4DV2 - chains A and K of the 21 polymer chains in the assembly; structure by X-ray diffraction, 3.65 A resolution.

Chain A:
Molecule: 16S rRNA
Organism: Thermus thermophilus
Sequence (1522 nucleotides; each row starts with the number of its first residue; note: 42 numbers in that range are skipped by the numbering (no residue carries them; nothing is unmodelled there); a row labelled like 190A-190L holds insertion residues (190A, then the next letters in order); numbering starts at 0):
     0 UUUGUUGGAG AGUUUGAUCC UGGCUCAGGG UGAACGCUGG CGGCGUGCCU AAGACAUGCA
    60 AGUCGUGCGG G
    73 CCGCGGGGUU UU
    88 ACUCCG
    95 UGGUC
   101 AGCGGCGGAC GGGUGAGUAA CGCGUGGGU
  129A G
   130 ACCUACCCGG AAGAGGGGGA CAACCCGGGG AAACUCGGGC UAAUCCCCCA UGUGGACCCG
   190 C
190A-190L CCCUUGGGGUGU
   191 GUCCAAAGGG CUUU
   216 GCCCGCUUCC GGAUGGGCCC GCGUCCCAUC AGCUAGUUGG UGGGGUAAUG GCCCACCAAG
   276 GCGACGACGG GUAGCCGGUC UGAGAGGAUG GCCGGCCACA GGGGCACUGA GACACGGGCC
   336 CCACUCCUAC GGGAGGCAGC AGUUAGGAAU CUUCCGCAAU GGGCGCAAGC CUGACGGAGC
   396 GACGCCGCUU GGAGGAAGAA GCCCUUCGGG GUGUAAACUC CUGAA
   442 CCCGGGACGA AACCCCCGAC GA
   474 GGGGACUGAC GGUACCGGG
   494 GUAAUAGCGC CGGCCAACUC CGUGCCAGCA GCCGCGGUAA UACGGAGGGC GCGAGCGUUA
   554 CCCGGAUUCA CUGGGCGUAA AGGGCGUGUA GGCGGCCUGG GGCGUCCCAU GUGAAAGACC
   614 ACGGCUCAAC CGUGGGGGAG CGUGGGAUAC GCUCAGGCUA GACGGUGGGA GAGGGUGGUG
   674 GAAUUCCCGG AGUAGCGGUG AAAUGCGCAG AUACCGGGAG GAACGCCGAU GGCGAAGGCA
   734 GCCACCUGGU CCACCCGUGA CGCUGAGGCG CGAAAGCGUG GGGAGCAAAC CGGAUUAGAU
   794 ACCCGGGUAG UCCACGCCCU AAACGAUGCG CGCUAGGUCU CUGGGUCU
   848 CCUGGGGGCC GAAGCUAACG CGUUAAGCGC GCCGCCUGGG GAGUACGGCC GCAAGGCUGA
   908 AACUAAAAGG AAUUGACGGG GGCCCGCACA AGCGGUGGAG CAUGUGGUUU AAUUCGAAGX
   968 AACGCGAAGA ACCUUACCAG GCCUUGACAU GCUAGG
 1003A G
  1004 AACCCGGGUG AAAGCCUGGG GUGCCCC
1030A-1030D GCGA
  1031 GGGGAGCCCU AGCACAGGUG CUGCAUGGCC GUCGUCAGCU CGUGCCGUGA GGUGUUGGGU
  1091 UAAGUCCCGC AACGAGCGCA ACCCCCGCCG UUAGUUGCCA GCGGUUCGGC CGGGCACUCU
  1151 AACGGGACUG CCCGCGAAA
  1171 GCGGGAGGAA GGAGGGGACG ACGUCUGGUC AGCAUGGCCC UUACGGCCUG GGCGACACAC
  1231 GUGCUACAAU GCCCACUACA AAGCGAUGCC ACCCGGCAAC GGGGAGCUAA UCGCAAAAAG
  1291 GUGGGCCCAG UUCGGAUUGG GGUCUGCAAC CCGACCCCAU GAAGCCGGAA UCGCUAGUAA
  1351 UCGCGGAUCA G
 1361A C
  1362 CAUGCCGCGG UGAAUACGUU CCCGGGCCUU GUACACACXG CCXGUXACGC CAUGGGAGCG
  1422 GGCUCUACCC GAAGUCGCCG GG
  1446 AGCCUACGGG
  1459 CAGGCGCCGA GGGUAGGGCC CGUGACUGGG GCGAAGUCGU AACAAGGUAG CUGUACCGGA
  1519 AGGUGCGGCU GGAUCCACUC CUUUCU
Not modelled in the structure: 0-4, 1534-1538
Differences from the reference sequence: engineered mutation A912 (C1535 in M26923.1); conflict C1534 (A2157 in M26923.1), A1535 (C2158 in M26923.1)
Modified positions: PSU (pseudouridine-5'-monophosphate) at position 516, 7MG (7N-methyl-8-hydroguanosine-5'-monophosphate) at position 527, M2G (N2-dimethylguanosine-5'-monophosphate) at position 966, 5MC (5-methylcytidine-5'-monophosphate) at position 967, 2MG (2N-methylguanosine-5'-monophosphate) at position 1207, 5MC (5-methylcytidine-5'-monophosphate) at position 1400, 4OC (4n,o2'-methylcytidine-5'-monophosphate) at position 1402, 5MC (5-methylcytidine-5'-monophosphate) at position 1404, 5MC (5-methylcytidine-5'-monophosphate) at position 1407, UR3 (3-methyluridine-5'-monophoshate) at position 1498, MA6 (6N-dimethyladenosine-5'-monophoshate) at position 1518, MA6 (6N-dimethyladenosine-5'-monophoshate) at position 1519, PSU (pseudouridine-5'-monophosphate) at position 1540, PSU (pseudouridine-5'-monophosphate) at position 1541

Chain K:
Molecule: ribosomal protein S11
Organism: Thermus thermophilus
UniProt: P80376 (RS11_THET8); residues 1-129 here = UniProt positions 1-129
Chain sequence (129 residues; each row starts with the number of its first residue):
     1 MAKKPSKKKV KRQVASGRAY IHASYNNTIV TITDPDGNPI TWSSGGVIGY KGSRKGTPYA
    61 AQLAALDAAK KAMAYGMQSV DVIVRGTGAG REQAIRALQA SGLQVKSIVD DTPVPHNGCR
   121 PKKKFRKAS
Not modelled in the structure: 1-10, 127-129

Chain A / chain K interface:
Contacting residue pairs - 75 pairs, chain A then chain K:
  G674(A) with His116(K), base contact
  A675(A) with Val114(K), hydrogen bond to the sugar; Pro115(K), base contact; His116(K), hydrogen bond to the base; Asn117(K), base contact; Gly118(K), base contact
  A676(A) with Pro113(K), sugar contact; Val114(K), sugar contact; Pro115(K), sugar contact
  U677(A) with Cys119(K), base contact
  G683(A) with Asn38(K), hydrogen bond to the base
  A684(A) with Arg12(K), hydrogen bond to the sugar; Asn38(K), sugar contact; Pro39(K), hydrogen bond to the sugar
  G685(A) with Pro39(K), sugar contact; Ile40(K), phosphate contact; Trp42(K), sugar contact
  U686(A) with Trp42(K), hydrogen bond to the sugar; Tyr75(K), phosphate contact
  A687(A) with Lys71(K), salt bridge to the phosphate
  G688(A) with Trp42(K), sugar contact; Ser44(K), hydrogen bond to the phosphate; Gly46(K), sugar contact; Val47(K), sugar contact
  C689(A) with Asn27(K), hydrogen bond to the phosphate; Ser44(K), hydrogen bond to the phosphate; Gly45(K), phosphate contact; Gly46(K), hydrogen bond to the phosphate; Lys55(K), salt bridge to the phosphate
  G690(A) with Asn27(K), hydrogen bond to the phosphate; Lys55(K), salt bridge to the phosphate
  G691(A) with Asn26(K), hydrogen bond to the phosphate; Lys51(K), base contact; Lys55(K), base contact
  U692(A) with Asn26(K), hydrogen bond to the phosphate; Gly52(K), base contact; Ser53(K), hydrogen bond to the base; Lys124(K), salt bridge to the phosphate
  A694(A) with Ser53(K), hydrogen bond to the phosphate
  A695(A) with Gly52(K), phosphate contact; Ser53(K), hydrogen bond to the phosphate
  A704(A) with Trp42(K), base contact
  U705(A) with Trp42(K), base contact
  A706(A) with His22(K), phosphate contact; Ile29(K), sugar contact; Thr31(K), hydrogen bond to the sugar
  C707(A) with Tyr20(K), phosphate contact; Gly37(K), hydrogen bond to the sugar; Pro39(K), base contact; Arg85(K), salt bridge to the phosphate
  C708(A) with Tyr20(K), sugar contact; Asp36(K), hydrogen bond to the sugar; Gly37(K), sugar contact; Arg85(K), salt bridge to the phosphate
  A715(A) with Gly118(K), base contact
  A716(A) with Asn117(K), hydrogen bond to the sugar; Gly118(K), base contact
  C717(A) with His116(K), sugar contact; Asn117(K), sugar contact
  G718(A) with His116(K), stacking on the base; Asn117(K), sugar contact
  A777(A) with Cys119(K), base contact
  G778(A) with Cys119(K), sugar contact; Arg120(K), hydrogen bond to the sugar
  C779(A) with Arg120(K), sugar contact; Pro121(K), sugar contact; Lys122(K), phosphate contact
  A780(A) with Lys122(K), salt bridge to the phosphate; Lys123(K), hydrogen bond to the phosphate
  C796(A) with Lys123(K), salt bridge to the phosphate
  C797(A) with Lys124(K), salt bridge to the phosphate
  G798(A) with Lys122(K), phosphate contact
  G1523(A) with Lys123(K), phosphate contact
  C1524(A) with Arg120(K), salt bridge to the phosphate
  G1525(A) with Arg120(K), salt bridge to the phosphate
Interface residues without a listed pair, chain A (37 interface residues in all): G714, G799
Interface residues without a listed pair, chain K (37 interface residues in all): Arg126

Summary:
Chain A and chain K each contribute 37 residues to their interface; the contacts include 22 hydrogen bonds, 11
salt bridges and 1 aromatic stacking contact. Polar contacts include A675(A)-His116(K), G683(A)-Asn38(K) and
U692(A)-Ser53(K).
Here chain A is 16S rRNA and chain K is ribosomal protein S11, both from Thermus thermophilus. Entry 4DV2
(Crystal structure of the Thermus thermophilus 30S ribosomal subunit with a 16S rRNA mutation, C912A) was
determined by X-ray diffraction.
